Entry 5JCE (X-ray diffraction, 2.51 A resolution); this record covers chain A.

Chain A:
Name: Chitin elicitor-binding protein
Organism: Oryza sativa subsp. japonica
Reference sequence: Q8H8C7 (CEBIP_ORYSJ); residue numbers follow UniProt; this construct covers 29-325
Chain sequence (297 residues; row label = number of the first residue in the row):
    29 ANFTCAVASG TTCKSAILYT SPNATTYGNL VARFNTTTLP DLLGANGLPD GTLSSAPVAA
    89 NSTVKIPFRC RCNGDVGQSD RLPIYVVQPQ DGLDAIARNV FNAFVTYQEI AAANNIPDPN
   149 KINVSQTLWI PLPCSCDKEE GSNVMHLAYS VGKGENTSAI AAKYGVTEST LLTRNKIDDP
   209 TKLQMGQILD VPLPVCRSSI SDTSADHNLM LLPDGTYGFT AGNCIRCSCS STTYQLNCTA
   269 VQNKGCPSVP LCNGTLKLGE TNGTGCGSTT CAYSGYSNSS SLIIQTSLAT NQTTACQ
Disordered / not traced: 321-325
Disulfide bonds: C98-C162, C224-C257, C252-C274
Residues lining bound ligands: N-acetylglucosamine (NAG; 2-acetamido-2-deoxy-beta-D-glucopyranose): N184, S186, A187
Swiss-Prot annotation at these positions:
  - binding site (chitin): P50, N51, P117 to A123, N142, P145 to V152, T155, G182, S186, L211 to M213
  - glycosylation (N-linked (GlcNAc...) asparagine): N30, N63, N89, N151, N184, N265, N281, N290, N306, N319

Summary:
Chain A binds N-acetylglucosamine. UniProt lists 24 chitin-binding residues.
Chain A is Chitin elicitor-binding protein (Oryza sativa subsp. japonica); the structure, Crystal structure of
OsCEBiP complex, was determined by X-ray diffraction, deposited together with 5JCD.
